8EUP - chains 1 and e of the 40 polymer chains in the assembly; structure by electron microscopy, 3.10 A resolution.

Chain 1:
Molecule: 3497-nt RNA strand
From: Schizosaccharomyces pombe
Sequence (3497 nucleotides; numbered 1 to 3497; the number before each row is that of its first residue):
     1 AUUUGACCUC AAAUCAGGUA GGACUACGCG CUGAACUUAA GCAUAUCAAU AAGCGCAGGA
    61 AAAGAAAAUA ACCAUGAUUC CCUCAGUAAC GGCGAGUGAA GCGGGAAAAG CUCAAAUUUG
   121 AAAUCUGGCA ACAUUUCUUU UGUUGUCCGA GUUGUAAUUU CAAGAAGCUG CUUUGAGUGU
   181 AGACGAUCGG UCUAAGUUCC UUGGAACAGG ACGUCAGAGA GGGUGAGAAC CCCGUCUUUG
   241 GUCGAUUGGA UAUGCCAUAU AAAGCGCUUU CGAAGAGUCG AGUUGUUUGG GAAUGCAGCU
   301 CUAAAUGGGU GGUAAAUUUC AUCUAAAGCU AAAUAUUGGC GAGAGACCGA UAGCGAACAA
   361 GUAGAGUGAU CGAAAGAUGA AAAGAACUUU GAAAAGAGAG UUAAAUAGUA CGUGAAAUUG
   421 CUGAAAGGGA AGCAUUGGAA AUCAGUCUUA CCUGGGUGAG AUCAGUAGUC UCUUCGCGAG
   481 ACUAUGCACU CUGAACCUGU GGUAGGUCAG CAUCAGUUUU CGGGGGCGGA AAAAGAAUAA
   541 GGGAAGGUGG CUUUCCGGGU UCUGCCUGGG GAGUGUUUAU AGCCCUUGUU GUAAUACGUC
   601 CACUGGGGAC UGAGGACUGC GGCUUCGUGC CAAGGAUGCU GACAUAAUGG UUUUCAAUGG
   661 CCCGUCUUGA AACACGGACC AAGGAGUCUA GCAUCUAUGC GAGUGUUUGG GUGAUGAAAA
   721 CCCAUCCGCG AAAUGAAAGU GAAUGCAGGU GGGAACGCCC UUGUGGCGUG CACCAUCGAC
   781 CGACCCGGAA GUUUGUCAAU GGAAGGGUUU GAGUAAGAGC AUAGCUGUUG GGACCCGAAA
   841 GAUGGUGAAC UAUGCCUGAA UAGGGUGAAG CCAGAGGAAA CUCUGGUGGA GGCUCGUAGA
   901 GAUUCUGACG UGCAAAUCGA UCUUCAAAUU UGGGUAUAGG GGCGAAAGAC UAAUCGAACC
   961 AUCUAGUAGC UGGUUCCUGC CGAAGUUUCC CUCAGGAUAG CAGAAACUCA GAUCAGUUUU
  1021 AUGAGGUAAA GCGAAUGAUU AGAGGUCUUG GGGAAGGAAU UUCCUCAACC UAUUCUCAAA
  1081 CUUUAAAUAU GUAAGACGCC CUUGUCGCUU AAUUGGACGU GGGCCAUCGA AUGAGAGUUU
  1141 CUAGUGGGCC AUUUUUGGUA AGCAGAACUG GCGAUGCGGG AUGAACCGAA CGUGAGGUUA
  1201 AGGUGCCGGA AUGUACGCUC AUCAGACACC AGAAAAGGUG UUAGUUCAUC UAGACAGCAG
  1261 GACGGUGGCC AUGGAAGUCG GAAUCCGCUA AGGAGUGUGU AACAACUCAC CUGCCGAAUG
  1321 AACUAGCCCU GAAAAUGGAU GGCGCUUAAG CGUACUACCC AUACCUCACC GUCUGGGUUA
  1381 GCUUUGAGAA GCUCAGACGA GUAGGCAGGC GUGGAGGUUU GUGACGAAGC CUUGGGCGUG
  1441 AGCCUGGGUC GAACAGCCUC UAGUGCAGAU CUUGGUGGAA GUAGCAAAUA UUCAAAUGAG
  1501 AACUUUGAAG ACUGAAGUGG GGAAAGGUUC CAUGUGAACA GCAGUUGGAC AUGGGUUAGU
  1561 CGAUCCUAAG AGAUAGGGAA GCUCCGUAUG AAAGUUGCAC GAUUUUUCGU GCCUCCUAUC
  1621 GAAAGGGAAU CCGGUUAAUA UUCCGGAACC AGAAGGUGGA AUCAACACGG CAACGUAAAU
  1681 GAAGUUGGAG ACGUCGGCGG GAGCCCUGGG AAGAGUUCUC UUUUCUUUUU AACAAACCAU
  1741 UGAACUACCC UGAAAUCGGU UUAUCCGGAG CUAGGGUAUG GUGUUUGGAA GAGUUCAGCG
  1801 CCUCAUGCUG AAUCCGGUGC GCUCUCGACG GCCCUUGAAA AUCCAACGGA AGAAUGGACC
  1861 UUCGGGUCCU UGUUUUCACA UCUGGUCGUA CUCAUAACCG CAGCAGGUCU CCAAGGUGAA
  1921 CAGCCUCUAG UUGAUAGAAC AAUGUAGAUA AGGGAAGUCG GCAAAAUGGA UCCGUAACUU
  1981 CGGGAUAAGG AUUGGCUCUA AGGGUUGGGU ACGUUGGGCC UUGGAACCUG AACGGUUGCU
  2041 GGACUGAGCG UGGACCGAUG UCUUUUCUCG CCUUUCGGGG UGAGAAGGGA UGUUGGACCU
  2101 GCUUGGACCU UGGCGGCCGG GAAGUCCUUG GUCGGGCUUU UCUCCUUCUC GGGGAUUAUG
  2161 CUCUUACUGG CGUACGUUUA ACAACCAACU UAGAACUGGU ACGGACAAGG GGAAUCUGAC
  2221 UGUCUAAUUA AAACAUAGCA UUGCGAUGGC CAGAAAGUGG UGUUGACGCA AUGUGAUUUC
  2281 UGCCCAGUGC UCUGAAUGUC AAAGUGAAGA AAUUCAACCA AGCGCGGGUA AACGGCGGGA
  2341 GUAACUAUGA CUCUCUUAAG GUAGCCAAAU GCCUCGUCAU CUAACUAGUG ACGCGCAUGA
  2401 AUGGAUUAAC GAGAUUCCCA CUGUCCCUAU CUACUAUCUA GCGAAACCAC AGCCUGGGGA
  2461 ACGGGCCAGG CAAAAUCAGC GGGGAAAGAA GACCCUGUUG AGCUUGACUC UAGUUUGACA
  2521 UUGUGAAGAG ACAUAGAGGG UGUAGGAUAA GUGGGAGUAU GUUUCGGCAU ACGCCGGUGA
  2581 AAUACCACUA CCUUUAUCGU UUCUUUACUU AAUCAAUGAA GCGGAAUUGG GAUUUAUUUC
  2641 CCAUAUUCUA GCGUUAAAGU UUCUUCGCGA ACUGAUCCGC GUUGAUGACA UUGUCAGGUG
  2701 GGGAGUUUGG CUGGGGCGGC ACAUCUGUUA AAAGAUAACG CAGGUGUCCU AAGGGGGACU
  2761 CAUCGAGAAC AGAAAUCUCG AGUAGAAUAA AAGGGUAAAA GUCCCCUUGA UUUUGAUUUU
  2821 CAGUGUGAAU ACAAACCAUG AAAGUGUGGC CUAUCGAUCC UUUGUUCCCU CGAAAUUUGA
  2881 GGACAGAGGU GCCAGAAAAG UUACCACAGG GAUAACUGGC UUGUGGCAGC CAAGCGUUCA
  2941 UAGCGACGUU GCUUUUUGAU UCUUCGAUGU CGGCUCUUCC UAUCAUACCG AAGCAGAAUU
  3001 CGGUAAGCGU UGGAUUGUUC ACCCACUAAU AGGGAACGUG AGCUGGGUUU AGACCGUCGU
  3061 GAGACAGGUU AGUUUUACCC UACUGAUGAA GUGUCGUCGC AAUGGUAAUU CAACUUAGUA
  3121 CGAGAGGAAC CGUUGAUUCA GAUCAUUGGU AUUUGCGGCU GCCUGACAAG GCAAUGCCGC
  3181 GGAGCUAUCA UCUGCCGGAU AACGGCUGAA CGCCUCUAAG CCAGAAUCCG UGCCAGAAAG
  3241 CGACGAUUUU UUGGUCCGCA UGAUUUAUAU GUAUAAAAAU AGAGGUAGGA CUUGUUCCUA
  3301 CUCUCCUGUA UCGUAGAAGA UGGGCGAUGG UUGAUGAAAC GGAAGUGUUU UAUUGACUUG
  3361 UCCAUGAAAU UCCAUUGAAA UCUUGUGCGG AAUCGAAUCC AUUGCAUACG ACUUUAAUGU
  3421 GGAACGGGGU AUUGUAAGCA GUAGAGUAGC CUUGUUGUUA CGAUCUGCUG AGAUUAAGCC
  3481 UUUGUUCCCA AGAUUUG
Disordered / not traced: 1-2, 37-47, 92-95, 288-293, 313-318, 474-476, 552-573, 625-627, 733-747, 780-815, 848-956, 991-994, 1024-1089, 1095-1129, 1227-1234, 1250-1317, 1332-1340, 1486-1934, 1939-2436, 2474-3093, 3159-3176, 3249-3268, 3290-3297, 3376-3394, 3435-3470

Chain e:
Protein: 60S ribosomal protein L32-A
From: Schizosaccharomyces pombe
Reference sequence: P79015 (RL32A_SCHPO); residue numbers follow UniProt; this construct covers 1-127
Sequence (127 residues; numbered 1 to 127; the number before each row is that of its first residue):
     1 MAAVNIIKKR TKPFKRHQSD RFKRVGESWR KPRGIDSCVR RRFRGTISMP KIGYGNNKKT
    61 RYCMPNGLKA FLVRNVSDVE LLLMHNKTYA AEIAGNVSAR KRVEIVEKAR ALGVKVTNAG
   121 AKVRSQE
Disordered / not traced: 1-3

Chain 1 / chain e interface:
Residue-residue contacts (131):
  A417(1) with Lys-23(e), phosphate contact
  C433(1) with Asp-20(e), sugar contact
  U435(1) with Lys-12(e), phosphate contact
  G614(1) with Val-4(e), phosphate contact; Lys-59(e), salt bridge to the phosphate
  G615(1) with Lys-59(e), salt bridge to the phosphate
  U651(1) with Lys-12(e), phosphate contact
  G659(1) with Arg-44(e), hydrogen bond to the phosphate
  G660(1) with Arg-44(e), salt bridge to the phosphate; Gly-45(e), sugar contact
  C663(1) with His-17(e), salt bridge to the phosphate; Gln-18(e), hydrogen bond to the phosphate
  G664(1) with Gly-34(e), phosphate contact; Asp-36(e), phosphate contact; Ser-37(e), phosphate contact
  U665(1) with Gly-34(e), phosphate contact; Ile-35(e), hydrogen bond to the phosphate; Asp-36(e), phosphate contact
  C666(1) with Ile-35(e), phosphate contact; Asp-36(e), base contact
  C679(1) with Arg-24(e), salt bridge to the phosphate
  C680(1) with Lys-23(e), hydrogen bond to the phosphate; Arg-24(e), salt bridge to the phosphate
  A681(1) with Lys-23(e), phosphate contact; Arg-24(e), phosphate contact
  C976(1) with Arg-30(e), salt bridge to the phosphate
  C977(1) with Trp-29(e), phosphate contact; Arg-30(e), phosphate contact; Lys-31(e), hydrogen bond to the phosphate; Arg-33(e), salt bridge to the phosphate
  U978(1) with Trp-29(e), hydrogen bond to the phosphate; Lys-31(e), phosphate contact; Ile-52(e), phosphate contact
  G979(1) with Lys-51(e), phosphate contact; Ile-52(e), hydrogen bond to the phosphate
  U1175(1) with Arg-40(e), salt bridge to the phosphate; Arg-41(e), salt bridge to the phosphate
  G1176(1) with Arg-41(e), salt bridge to the phosphate; Arg-42(e), hydrogen bond to the sugar; Phe-43(e), sugar contact
  C1177(1) with Phe-43(e), phosphate contact; Arg-44(e), phosphate contact
  G1178(1) with Arg-44(e), salt bridge to the phosphate
  C1191(1) with Arg-42(e), hydrogen bond to the base
  G1192(1) with Lys-9(e), base contact; Lys-51(e), hydrogen bond to the phosphate; Gly-53(e), hydrogen bond to the base
  U1193(1) with Lys-9(e), base contact; Lys-51(e), salt bridge to the phosphate; Gly-53(e), sugar contact; Tyr-54(e), sugar contact
  C1369(1) with Lys-9(e), hydrogen bond to the sugar; Gly-55(e), sugar contact; Asn-57(e), phosphate contact
  C1370(1) with Lys-9(e), hydrogen bond to the sugar; Ile-52(e), hydrogen bond to the sugar; Gly-53(e), base contact; Gly-55(e), sugar contact; Asn-56(e), sugar contact; Asn-57(e), phosphate contact; Lys-58(e), hydrogen bond to the phosphate
  G1371(1) with Ile-52(e), sugar contact; Lys-58(e), salt bridge to the phosphate
  G1399(1) with Ile-52(e), base contact
  G1421(1) with Arg-74(e), sugar contact; Asn-75(e), phosphate contact
  U1422(1) with Asn-75(e), phosphate contact; Asn-96(e), hydrogen bond to the sugar; Val-97(e), sugar contact; Lys-101(e), salt bridge to the phosphate
  G1423(1) with Asn-96(e), sugar contact; Ser-98(e), hydrogen bond to the phosphate; Lys-101(e), salt bridge to the phosphate
  A1424(1) with Ser-98(e), hydrogen bond to the phosphate; Arg-100(e), salt bridge to the phosphate
  C1425(1) with Ser-98(e), sugar contact; Ala-99(e), sugar contact; Arg-100(e), sugar contact
  G1426(1) with Ser-98(e), phosphate contact; Ala-99(e), hydrogen bond to the phosphate; Lys-122(e), salt bridge to the phosphate
  A1427(1) with Asn-96(e), phosphate contact
  A1428(1) with Asn-96(e), phosphate contact
  G1436(1) with Met-64(e), sugar contact; Pro-65(e), phosphate contact
  C1437(1) with Lys-8(e), salt bridge to the phosphate; Tyr-62(e), hydrogen bond to the phosphate; Cys-63(e), phosphate contact; Met-64(e), phosphate contact; Pro-65(e), phosphate contact
  G1438(1) with Lys-8(e), phosphate contact; Thr-60(e), phosphate contact; Arg-61(e), hydrogen bond to the phosphate; Tyr-62(e), hydrogen bond to the phosphate; Cys-63(e), phosphate contact
  U1439(1) with Phe-14(e), sugar contact; Pro-50(e), sugar contact; Lys-51(e), sugar contact; Ile-52(e), base contact; Tyr-54(e), sugar contact; Gly-55(e), phosphate contact; Asn-56(e), hydrogen bond to the phosphate; Arg-61(e), salt bridge to the phosphate
  G1440(1) with Phe-14(e), sugar contact; Trp-29(e), phosphate contact; Pro-50(e), sugar contact; Arg-61(e), base contact
  A1441(1) with Ser-28(e), sugar contact; Trp-29(e), hydrogen bond to the phosphate; Arg-30(e), hydrogen bond to the phosphate
  G1442(1) with Ser-28(e), hydrogen bond to the phosphate; Arg-30(e), salt bridge to the phosphate
  C1444(1) with Leu-72(e), phosphate contact; Glu-92(e), sugar contact
  U1445(1) with Glu-92(e), sugar contact; Ile-93(e), sugar contact; Ala-94(e), phosphate contact; Gly-95(e), hydrogen bond to the phosphate; Asn-118(e), hydrogen bond to the phosphate
  G1446(1) with Gly-95(e), phosphate contact; Arg-102(e), salt bridge to the phosphate; Asn-118(e), phosphate contact; Ala-121(e), phosphate contact
  G1447(1) with Ala-121(e), phosphate contact; Lys-122(e), hydrogen bond to the phosphate
  G1456(1) with Arg-74(e), sugar contact
  A1467(1) with Arg-16(e), salt bridge to the phosphate; Phe-22(e), base contact; Arg-24(e), hydrogen bond to the sugar; Val-25(e), base contact
  A2449(1) with Arg-21(e), sugar contact
Other interface residues (no listed pair), chain 1 (63 interface residues in all): A416, A434, U652, C662, A671, G1194, U1362, G1401, U1402, G1435, C2450
Other interface residues (no listed pair), chain e (65 interface residues in all): Gly-26, Thr-46, Ile-47

Overview:
63 residues of chain 1 face 65 of chain e across their interface, with 30 hydrogen bonds and 23 salt bridges.
Among the polar pairs are C1191(1)/Arg-42(e), G1192(1)/Gly-53(e) and G1176(1)/Arg-42(e).
Here chain 1 is a 3497-nt RNA strand and chain e is 60S ribosomal protein L32-A, both from Schizosaccharomyces
pombe. Entry 8EUP (Ytm1 associated 60S nascent ribosome State 1A) was determined by electron microscopy
together with 8ESQ, 8ESR, 8ETC, 8ETG, 8ETH, 8ETI and 3 further entries from the same study.
